PDB entry 9ICA | X-ray diffraction, 3.00 A resolution | chains P and A of the 3 polymer chains in the assembly

# Chain P
Molecule: 7-nt DNA strand
Sequence (7 nucleotides; each row starts with the number of its first residue):
     1 TCTAATG
Metal / ion sites: Mn2+ near DG7 (its only coordinating residue here)

# Chain A
Name: Protein (DNA polymerase beta (e.c.2.7.7.7))
Organism: Homo sapiens
Reference sequence: P06746 (DPOB_HUMAN); residues 2-335 here correspond to UniProt positions 1-334 (UniProt number = residue number - 1)
Amino-acid sequence (335 residues; numbered 1 to 335; the number before each row is that of its first residue):
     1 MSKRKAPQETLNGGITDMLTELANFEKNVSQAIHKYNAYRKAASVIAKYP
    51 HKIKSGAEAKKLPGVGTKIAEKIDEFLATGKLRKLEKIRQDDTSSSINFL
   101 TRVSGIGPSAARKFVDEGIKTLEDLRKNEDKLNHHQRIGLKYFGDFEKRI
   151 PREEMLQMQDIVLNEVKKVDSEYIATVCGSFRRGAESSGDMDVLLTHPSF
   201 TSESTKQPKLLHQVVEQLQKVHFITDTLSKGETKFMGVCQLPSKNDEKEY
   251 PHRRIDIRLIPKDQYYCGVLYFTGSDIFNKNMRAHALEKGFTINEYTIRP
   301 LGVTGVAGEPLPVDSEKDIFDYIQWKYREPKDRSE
Disordered / not traced: 1-8
Metal / ion sites: Mn2+: Asp190 (together with 2'-deoxyadenosine 5'-O-(1-thiotriphosphate))
Ligand contacts: 2'-deoxyadenosine 5'-O-(1-thiotriphosphate) (STP): Arg149, Gly179, Ser180, Arg183, Ser187, Ser188, Gly189, Asp190, Asp192
UniProt features mapped onto this chain:
  - binding site (K(+)): Lys61
  - binding site (Na(+)): Lys61

# Interface between chain P and chain A
Pairs across the interface - 16 pairs, chain P then chain A:
  DA4(P) - Ser109(A)  phosphate contact
  DA5(P) - Gly105(A)  sugar contact
  DA5(P) - Gly107(A)  hydrogen bond to the phosphate
  DA5(P) - Pro108(A)  phosphate contact
  DA5(P) - Ser109(A)  hydrogen bond to the phosphate
  DA5(P) - Ala110(A)  hydrogen bond to the phosphate
  DT6(P) - Val103(A)  phosphate contact
  DT6(P) - Ser104(A)  phosphate contact
  DT6(P) - Gly105(A)  hydrogen bond to the phosphate
  DT6(P) - Ile106(A)  hydrogen bond to the phosphate
  DT6(P) - Lys234(A)  base contact
  DT6(P) - Met236(A)  sugar contact
  DG7(P) - Ser104(A)  phosphate contact
  DG7(P) - Asp190(A)  phosphate contact
  DG7(P) - Arg254(A)  salt bridge to the phosphate
  DG7(P) - Asp256(A)  sugar contact
Interface residues without a listed pair, chain A (17 interface residues in all): Thr101, His135, Asp192, Arg258

# In short
4 residues of chain P face 17 of chain A across their interface; the contacts include 5 hydrogen bonds and 1
salt bridge. Polar pairs include DA5(P)-Gly107(A), DA5(P)-Ser109(A) and DA5(P)-Ala110(A). Ligands of chain A:
2'-deoxyadenosine 5'-O-(1-thiotriphosphate).
Here chain P is a 7-nt DNA strand and chain A is Protein (DNA polymerase beta (e.c.2.7.7.7)) (Homo sapiens).
Entry 9ICA (DNA polymerase beta (e.c.2.7.7.7)/DNA complex + 2'-deoxyadenosine-5'-O-(1-thiotriphosphate),
soaked in the presence of datp(alpha)s and MNCL2) was determined by X-ray diffraction (same publication as
1ZQA, 1ZQB, 1ZQC, 1ZQD, 1ZQE, 1ZQG and 28 further entries).
